Entry 2E74 (X-ray diffraction, 3.00 A resolution); this record covers chains B and G of the 8 polymer chains in the assembly.

[Chain B]
Name: Cytochrome b6-f complex subunit 4
Organism: Mastigocladus laminosus
UniProt: P83792 (PETD_MASLA); residue numbers follow UniProt; this construct covers 1-160
Amino-acid sequence (160 residues; row label = number of the first residue in the row):
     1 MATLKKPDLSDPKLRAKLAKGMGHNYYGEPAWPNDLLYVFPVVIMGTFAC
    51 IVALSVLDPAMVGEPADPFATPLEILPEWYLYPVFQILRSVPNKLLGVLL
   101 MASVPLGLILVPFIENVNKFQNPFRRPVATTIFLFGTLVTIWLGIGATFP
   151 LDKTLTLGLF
Residues lining bound ligands:
  - beta-carotene (BCR): Val43, Gly46, Thr47
  - chlorophyll a (CLA): Tyr80, Pro83, Val84, Ile87, Met101, Ala102, Val104, Pro105, Leu106, Leu108, Ile109, Val111, Ile132, Phe133, Gly136, Val139, Thr140
  - heme (HEM): Asn25, Val39, Phe40, Val43, Ile44
  - dioleoyl-phosphatidylcholine (OPC; (7R,17E)-4-hydroxy-N,N,N,7-tetramethyl-7-[(8E)-octadec-8-enoyloxy]-10-oxo-3,5,9-trioxa-4-phosphaheptacos-17-en-1-aminium 4-oxide), molecule 1: Thr47, Cys50, Ile51, Leu54
  - dioleoyl-phosphatidylcholine (OPC), molecule 2: Ile87, Leu100, Ser103, Val104, Gly107, Leu108, Val111, Ile114, Glu115, Val117, Asn118, Phe120, Arg126, Pro127, Val128, Ala129, Ile132, Leu143
From the paper describing this entry:
  - Cd2+ coordination: Asp58

[Chain G]
Name: Cytochrome b6-f complex subunit 5
Organism: Mastigocladus laminosus
UniProt: P83797 (PETG_MASLA); numbering as in UniProt (aligned over 1-37)
Amino-acid sequence (37 residues; numbered 1 to 37; the number before each row is that of its first residue):
     1 MVEPLLDGLVLGLVFATLGGLFYAAYQQYKRPNELGG
Residues lining bound ligands:
  - beta-carotene (BCR): Leu13, Ala16, Thr17, Gly19, Gly20, Tyr23
  - dioleoyl-phosphatidylcholine (OPC; (7R,17E)-4-hydroxy-N,N,N,7-tetramethyl-7-[(8E)-octadec-8-enoyloxy]-10-oxo-3,5,9-trioxa-4-phosphaheptacos-17-en-1-aminium 4-oxide): Leu5, Leu9, Leu13

[Interface between chain B and chain G]
Contacting residue pairs (24; chain B residue first):
  Lys6(B) with Leu35(G)
  Pro7(B) with Leu35(G)
  Leu9(B) with Leu35(G)
  Asp58(B) with Leu5(G)
  Glu74(B) with Met1(G)
  Leu76(B) with Met1(G), hydrogen bond (backbone-backbone); Val2(G), hydrophobic
  Trp79(B) with Leu6(G), hydrophobic; Asp7(G); Val10(G)
  Tyr82(B) with Val2(G); Asp7(G)
  Asn122(B) with Ala25(G), hydrogen bond (side chain-backbone); Tyr29(G)
  Pro123(B) with Ala25(G)
  Phe124(B) with Phe22(G); Ala25(G); Tyr26(G), hydrophobic; Tyr29(G), hydrophobic
  Arg125(B) with Tyr29(G)
  Thr130(B) with Phe22(G)
  Phe133(B) with Leu18(G), hydrophobic
  Leu134(B) with Phe22(G), hydrophobic
  Thr137(B) with Leu18(G)
Interface residues without a listed pair, chain B (21 interface residues in all): Leu4, Tyr27, Leu54, Met61, Ile141
Interface residues without a listed pair, chain G (19 interface residues in all): Glu3, Leu9, Phe15, Gln28, Pro32, Gly36, Gly37

[In short]
21 residues of chain B face 19 of chain G across their interface; the contacts include 2 hydrogen bonds. Polar
contacts include Asn122(B)-Ala25(G) and Leu76(B)-Met1(G). One dioleoyl-phosphatidylcholine molecule and one
beta-carotene molecule are bound between chain B and chain G. Ligands of chain B: heme, chlorophyll a and
dioleoyl-phosphatidylcholine. From the paper: Cd2+ coordination by Asp58(B).
Chain B is Cytochrome b6-f complex subunit 4 and chain G is Cytochrome b6-f complex subunit 5, both from
Mastigocladus laminosus; the structure, Crystal Structure of the Cytochrome b6f Complex from M.laminosus, was
determined by X-ray diffraction, deposited together with 2E75 and 2E76.
